9K09 - chains B and v of the 48 polymer chains in the assembly; structure by electron microscopy, 2.60 A resolution.

[Chain B]
Name: Tail fiber protein
Source organism: Anabaena phage A-4L
Reference sequence: A0A059PY41 (A0A059PY41_9CAUD); residue numbers follow UniProt; this construct covers 1-372
Sequence (372 residues; row label = number of the first residue in the row):
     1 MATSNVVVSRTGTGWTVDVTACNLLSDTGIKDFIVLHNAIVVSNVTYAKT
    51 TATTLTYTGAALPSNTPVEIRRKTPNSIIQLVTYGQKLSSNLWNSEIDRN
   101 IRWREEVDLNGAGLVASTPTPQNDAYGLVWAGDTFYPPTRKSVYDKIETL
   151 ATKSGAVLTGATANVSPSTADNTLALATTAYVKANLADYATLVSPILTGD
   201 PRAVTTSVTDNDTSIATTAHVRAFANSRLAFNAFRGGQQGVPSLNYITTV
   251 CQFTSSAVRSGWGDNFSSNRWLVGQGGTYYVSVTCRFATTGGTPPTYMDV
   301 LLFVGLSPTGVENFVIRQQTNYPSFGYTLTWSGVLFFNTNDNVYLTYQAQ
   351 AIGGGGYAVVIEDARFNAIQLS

[Chain v]
Name: Tail tubular protein B
Source organism: Anabaena phage A-4L
Reference sequence: A0A059PYE2 (A0A059PYE2_9CAUD); residue numbers follow UniProt; this construct covers 1-1015
Sequence (1015 residues; row label = number of the first residue in the row):
     1 MTDQFERNNIRNNEVAAEQSIQSNNFGGLNTLASPLNVPYQDSPLLLNTT
    51 VDTSGQVYKRKGTRITYTTTGTSTGCYITGFTSGLAYQFQVAKRGRDILL
   101 FQTTNDVTSLLLTKSNVWDTRAEAVRPSVVTTSEVTPRVIFATGVNKPVQ
   151 LLFVEQQTTQTANGTSVVFSSADRFVNASTANCLVYVNRVLVSAPSFSYN
   201 AGTKQLTVSNLGSTVIGDVIDLVSVTWQWWAESQFWYGDRFFGSTTRFNS
   251 VSFDRVVKIPTSITTQNNGSDPYYRMRLYKQSNRTGSPNLNEVVQPQLAD
   301 DWAFSDGSIYNYSVNDYPNPSPFWVVFGALVGGGQPSTVYFSRRRGLGFA
   351 NGTSVQASKIDVVVNGVQRTPIYTPGSAPDSVYRNYYTYFADTTGAATGT
   401 SSTSLVNGIFFDAIPLGLATNDTVEASNNTNIHIGSASIATRYNYNDGSY
   451 IPAFGLGDFADYLNGYYPSVVTFFQGRLVFGGFPHRPLQVVFSNVNDNIT
   501 PGRYYNSFSITDDNTALSSAFDIILNSRPDDRVVALIEWQSSLFILTRQA
   551 VFRANGGSSILSSTNRVISYVSSNGCTNSRCIVRTDFNVMYLSDTGVYNI
   601 NPLVENGEYTVKELSIKIRDKFGVTREPVYEELPWMAYDSVNKQVLLGYP
   651 DVGQTNTSRYVYVYNTYRESWTEYNTPCGFNIWSTTEYTDRLLGTSVCSI
   701 LYTTTSSGTPSNFIIIRWNASLYIDFIQRKTHNGSSYELTTQPAVTHTTN
   751 VNQRRYGVNFTLTRQNTAFTINPVTTVNDLYVTLDGTLLTPNVDYIKEET
   801 GYIYLLSTFSTGQTLKIASSPEGNTTPNSWYTVYVNNIRQVSPTPSAGTF
   851 TLGATNGDIINWGVNYLTIYTTPQFLWNSLGNFKRTQHAYLFLDNRDGVG
   901 VYVASDVNNGQDINQLTELYRVPINFNLSVMYNNQLDGSTSYDVMGYDSM
   951 YWDEGVFDVSSPYDQYQPYQTLKIPITGIGYAFQMLIWNHSDEYFKLGGY
  1001 QIIAKQKGKRHIGRY
Disordered / not traced: 1-10

[Interface between chain B and chain v]
Contacting residue pairs (25; chain B residue first):
  Gln80(B) with Asn914(v), hydrogen bond
  Thr83(B) with Asp912(v), hydrogen bond; Gln915(v), hydrogen bond (backbone-side chain)
  Tyr84(B) with Asn914(v)
  Gly85(B) with Ser949(v); Met950(v), hydrogen bond (backbone-backbone)
  Gln86(B) with Asn914(v), hydrogen bond (side chain-backbone); Gln915(v), hydrogen bond (side chain-backbone); Thr917(v); Leu919(v); Met950(v); Ser960(v); Ser961(v), hydrogen bond (backbone-backbone)
  Lys87(B) with Asn914(v), hydrogen bond (side chain-backbone); Thr917(v), hydrogen bond (side chain-backbone); Glu918(v); Met950(v)
  Leu88(B) with Phe957(v); Asp958(v), hydrogen bond (backbone-backbone)
  Ser89(B) with Phe957(v); Asp958(v)
  Ser90(B) with Phe957(v); Asp958(v), hydrogen bond
  Trp93(B) with Trp952(v), hydrophobic; Phe957(v), hydrophobic
Interface residues without a listed pair, chain B (12 interface residues in all): Leu81, Asn91
Interface residues without a listed pair, chain v (16 interface residues in all): Leu916, Asp948, Val959

[Overview]
Chain B and chain v form an interface of 12 and 16 residues respectively, with 11 hydrogen bonds. Among the
polar pairs are Gln80(B)-Asn914(v), Thr83(B)-Asp912(v) and Thr83(B)-Gln915(v).
Here chain B is Tail fiber protein and chain v is Tail tubular protein B, both from Anabaena phage A-4L. Entry
9K09 (Cyanophage A4 portal-tail complex) was determined by electron microscopy (same publication as 9JWB, 9K2V
and 9K3A).
